3HOY - chains A and F of the 15 polymer chains in the assembly; structure by X-ray diffraction, 3.40 A resolution.

# Chain A
Protein: DNA-directed RNA polymerase II subunit RPB1
From: Saccharomyces cerevisiae
Notes: EC 2.7.7.6
UniProtKB: P04050 (RPB1_YEAST); residues 1-1733 here = UniProt positions 1-1733
Sequence (1733 residues; numbered 1 to 1733; the number before each row is that of its first residue):
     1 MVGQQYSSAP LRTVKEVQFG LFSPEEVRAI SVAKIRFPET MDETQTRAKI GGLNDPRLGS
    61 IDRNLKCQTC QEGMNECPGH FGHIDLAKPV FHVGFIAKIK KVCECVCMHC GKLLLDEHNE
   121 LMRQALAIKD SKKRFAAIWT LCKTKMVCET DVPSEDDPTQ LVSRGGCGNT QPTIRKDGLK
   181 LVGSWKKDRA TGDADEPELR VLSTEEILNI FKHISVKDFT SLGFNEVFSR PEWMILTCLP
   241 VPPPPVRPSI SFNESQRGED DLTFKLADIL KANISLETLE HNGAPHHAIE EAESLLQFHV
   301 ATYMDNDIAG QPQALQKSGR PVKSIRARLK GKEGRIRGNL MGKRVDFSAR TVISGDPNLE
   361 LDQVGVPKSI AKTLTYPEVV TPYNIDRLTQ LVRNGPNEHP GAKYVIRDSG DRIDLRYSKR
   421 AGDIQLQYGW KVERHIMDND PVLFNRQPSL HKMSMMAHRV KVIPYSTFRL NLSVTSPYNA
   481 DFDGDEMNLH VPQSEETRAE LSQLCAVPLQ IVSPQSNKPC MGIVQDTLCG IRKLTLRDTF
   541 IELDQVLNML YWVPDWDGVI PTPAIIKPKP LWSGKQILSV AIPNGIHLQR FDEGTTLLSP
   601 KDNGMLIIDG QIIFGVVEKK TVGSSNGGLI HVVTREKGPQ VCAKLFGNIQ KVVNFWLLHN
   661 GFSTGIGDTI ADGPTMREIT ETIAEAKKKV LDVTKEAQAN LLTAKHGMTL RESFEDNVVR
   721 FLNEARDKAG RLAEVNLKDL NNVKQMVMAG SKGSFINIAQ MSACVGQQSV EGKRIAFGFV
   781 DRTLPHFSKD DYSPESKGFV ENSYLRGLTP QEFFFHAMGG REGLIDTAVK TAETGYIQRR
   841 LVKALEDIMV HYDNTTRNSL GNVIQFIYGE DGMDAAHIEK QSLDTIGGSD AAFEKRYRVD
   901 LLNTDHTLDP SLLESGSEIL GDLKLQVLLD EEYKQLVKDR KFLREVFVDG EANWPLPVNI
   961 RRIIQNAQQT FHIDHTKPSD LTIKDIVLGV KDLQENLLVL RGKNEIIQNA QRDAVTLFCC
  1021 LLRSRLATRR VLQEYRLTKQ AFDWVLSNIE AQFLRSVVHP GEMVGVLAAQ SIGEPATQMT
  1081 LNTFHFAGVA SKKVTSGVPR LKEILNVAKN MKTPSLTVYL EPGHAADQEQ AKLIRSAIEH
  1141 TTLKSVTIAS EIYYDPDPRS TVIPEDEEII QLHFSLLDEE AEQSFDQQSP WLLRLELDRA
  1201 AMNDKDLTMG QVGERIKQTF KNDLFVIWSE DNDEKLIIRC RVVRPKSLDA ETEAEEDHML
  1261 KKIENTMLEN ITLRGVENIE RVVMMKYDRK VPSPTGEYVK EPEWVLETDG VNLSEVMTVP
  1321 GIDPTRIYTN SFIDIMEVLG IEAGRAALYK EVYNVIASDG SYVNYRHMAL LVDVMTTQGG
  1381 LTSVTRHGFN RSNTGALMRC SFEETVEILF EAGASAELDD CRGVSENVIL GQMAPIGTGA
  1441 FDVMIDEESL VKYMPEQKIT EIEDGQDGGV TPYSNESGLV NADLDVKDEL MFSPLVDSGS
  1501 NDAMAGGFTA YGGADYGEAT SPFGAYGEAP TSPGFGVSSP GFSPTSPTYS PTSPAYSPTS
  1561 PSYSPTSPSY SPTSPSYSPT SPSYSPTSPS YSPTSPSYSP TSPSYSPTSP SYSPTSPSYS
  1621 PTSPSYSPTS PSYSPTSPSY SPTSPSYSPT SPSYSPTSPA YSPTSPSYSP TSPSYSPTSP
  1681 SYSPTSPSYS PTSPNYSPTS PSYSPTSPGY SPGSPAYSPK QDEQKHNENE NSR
Disordered / not traced: 1, 189-195, 1082-1090, 1177-1186, 1245-1253, 1456-1733
Ion coordination: Zn2+ site 1: Cys67, Cys70, Cys77, His80; Zn2+ site 2: Cys107, Cys110, Cys148, Cys167; Mg2+: Asp481, Asp483, Asp485 (shared with 1 residue of chain P)
Swiss-Prot annotation at these positions:
  - region: Pro248 to Asp260 (Lid loop), Asn306 to Lys323 (Rudder loop), Pro810 to Glu822 (Bridging helix)
  - binding site (Zn(2+)): Cys67, Cys70, Cys77, His80, Cys107, Cys110, Cys148, Cys167
  - binding site (Mg(2+)): Asp481, Asp483, Asp485
  - modified residue: Thr1471 (Phosphothreonine)
  - cross-link (Glycyl lysine isopeptide (Lys-Gly)): Lys695 (interchain with G-Cter in ubiquitin), Lys1246 (interchain with G-Cter in ubiquitin), Lys1350 (interchain with G-Cter in ubiquitin)
  - natural variant: Ser1653 to Pro1659 (deletion: In strain: A364A)
  - mutagenesis: Lys1246 (K1246R: Impairs ubiquitination during transcription stress)

# Chain F
Protein: DNA-directed RNA polymerases I, II, and III subunit RPABC2
From: Saccharomyces cerevisiae
Notes: EC 2.7.7.6
UniProtKB: P20435 (RPAB2_YEAST); residue numbers follow UniProt; this construct covers 1-155
Sequence (155 residues; row label = number of the first residue in the row):
     1 MSDYEEAFND GNENFEDFDV EHFSDEETYE EKPQFKDGET TDANGKTIVT GGNGPEDFQQ
    61 HEQIRRKTLK EKAIPKDQRA TTPYMTKYER ARILGTRALQ ISMNAPVFVD LEGETDPLRI
   121 AMKELAEKKI PLVIRRYLPD GSFEDWSVEE LIVDL
Disordered / not traced: 1-68
Swiss-Prot annotation at these positions:
  - region: Leu111 to Leu132 (Leucine-zipper)
  - modified residue: Ser24 (Phosphoserine)

# How chain A and chain F interact
Pairs across the interface (72):
  Val379(A) with Ser102(F)
  Pro382(A) with Asn104(F)
  Tyr383(A) with Ile101(F), hydrophobic; Val107(F); Leu111(F); Thr115(F); Ile120(F), hydrophobic
  Tyr428(A) with Asn104(F)
  Gly429(A) with Asn104(F)
  Glu495(A) with Ala98(F); Leu99(F); Pro117(F)
  Glu496(A) with Gly95(F); Leu99(F)
  Ala499(A) with Gly95(F)
  Gln503(A) with Arg90(F); Ala91(F); Leu94(F)
  Leu504(A) with Tyr88(F), hydrophobic; Ala91(F), hydrophobic
  Tyr852(A) with Thr81(F); Thr86(F); Glu89(F), hydrogen bond; Arg136(F); Tyr137(F); Leu138(F), hydrophobic
  Asp853(A) with Leu138(F); Pro139(F)
  Arg857(A) with Pro139(F)
  Arg1001(A) with Ala80(F); Thr81(F); Pro83(F)
  Leu1054(A) with Tyr84(F)
  Arg1055(A) with Asp154(F), salt bridge
  His1059(A) with Thr86(F); Lys87(F), hydrogen bond (side chain-backbone); Leu155(F)
  Glu1062(A) with Lys87(F), salt bridge; Tyr88(F), hydrogen bond
  Met1433(A) with Arg92(F)
  Gly1437(A) with Tyr88(F)
  Thr1438(A) with Tyr88(F); Arg92(F), hydrogen bond (backbone-side chain)
  Gly1439(A) with Arg92(F)
  Phe1441(A) with Tyr88(F); Glu89(F); Arg92(F), hydrogen bond (backbone-side chain); Ile134(F), hydrophobic; Arg135(F)
  Asp1442(A) with Val133(F); Ile134(F); Arg135(F), hydrogen bond (backbone-backbone); Tyr137(F), hydrogen bond
  Val1443(A) with Arg92(F); Leu132(F), hydrophobic; Val133(F)
  Met1444(A) with Pro131(F); Leu132(F); Val133(F), hydrogen bond (backbone-backbone); Arg135(F)
  Ile1445(A) with Pro131(F); Leu132(F), hydrophobic
  Asp1446(A) with Pro131(F), hydrogen bond (backbone-backbone); Val133(F)
  Leu1450(A) with Phe108(F), hydrophobic; Pro131(F), hydrophobic
  Tyr1453(A) with Phe108(F), hydrophobic; Lys128(F), hydrogen bond (side chain-backbone); Lys129(F); Ile130(F); Pro131(F); Glu149(F), hydrogen bond
Also at the interface, not in a pair above, chain A (41 interface residues in all): Val380, Thr381, Ser494, Ser502, His851, Thr855, Pro1060, Gly1061, Arg1422, Ala1440, Ser1449
Also at the interface, not in a pair above, chain F (42 interface residues in all): Thr82, Thr96, Leu118

# Summary
Chain A and chain F form an interface of 41 and 42 residues respectively; the contacts include 11 hydrogen
bonds and 2 salt bridges. Polar contacts include Arg1055(A)-Asp154(F), Glu1062(A)-Lys87(F) and
Tyr852(A)-Glu89(F).
Chain A is DNA-directed RNA polymerase II subunit RPB1 and chain F is DNA-directed RNA polymerases I, II, and
III subunit RPABC2, both from Saccharomyces cerevisiae; the structure, Complete RNA polymerase II elongation
complex VI, was determined by X-ray diffraction together with 3HOU, 3HOV, 3HOW, 3HOX and 3HOZ from the same
study.
